Entry 8B4A (X-ray diffraction, 3.06 A resolution); this record covers chains B and D of the 4 polymer chains in the assembly.

== Chain B ==
Protein: 2-aminobenzoylacetyl-CoA thioesterase
From: Pseudomonas aeruginosa PAO1
Notes: EC 3.1.2.32
UniProtKB: P20581 (PQSE_PSEAE); residue numbers follow UniProt; this construct covers 1-301
Amino-acid sequence (318 residues; numbered -16 to 301; the number before each row is that of its first residue; numbers below 1 keep their minus sign (Met-16 is residue -16)):
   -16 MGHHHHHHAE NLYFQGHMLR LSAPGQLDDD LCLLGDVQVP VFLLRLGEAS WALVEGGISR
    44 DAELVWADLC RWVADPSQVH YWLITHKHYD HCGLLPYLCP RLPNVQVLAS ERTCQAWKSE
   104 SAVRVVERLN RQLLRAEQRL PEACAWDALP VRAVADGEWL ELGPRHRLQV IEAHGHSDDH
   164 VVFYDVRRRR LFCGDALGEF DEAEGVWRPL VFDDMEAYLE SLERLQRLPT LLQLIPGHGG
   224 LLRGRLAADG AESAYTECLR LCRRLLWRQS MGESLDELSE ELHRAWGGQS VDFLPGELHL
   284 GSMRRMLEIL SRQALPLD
Not modelled in the structure: -16 to 0
Sequence notes: initiating methionine (-16); expression tag (-15 to 0)
Metal / ion sites: Fe ion site 1: His69, His71, His159, Asp178; Fe ion site 2: Asp73, His74, Asp178, His221
UniProt features mapped onto this chain:
  - binding site (Fe cation): His69, His71, Asp73, His74, His159, Asp178, His221
  - mutagenesis: Glu182 (E182A: Strong decrease in kcat with S-(4-nitrobenzoyl)mercaptoethane as substrate)
Reported in the primary citation:
  - mutagenesis - E187R: decreased signaling in response to pyocyanin
  - mutagenesis - R148A: unchanged binding to Regulatory protein RhlR (chain D)
  - mutagenesis - E187R (13.8 +/- 3.9 uM): decreased binding to Regulatory protein RhlR (chain D)
  - mutagenesis - R150A, R170A, R172A: decreased signaling

== Chain D ==
Protein: Regulatory protein RhlR
From: Pseudomonas aeruginosa PAO1
UniProtKB: P54292 (RHLR_PSEAE); residues 1-241 here = UniProt positions 1-241
Amino-acid sequence (241 residues; each row starts with the number of its first residue):
     1 MRNDGGFLLW WDGLRSEMQP IHDSQGVFAV LEKEVRRLGF DYYAYGVRHT IPFTRPKTEV
    61 HGTYPKAWLE RYQMQNYGAV DPAILNGLRS SEMVVWSDSL FDQSRMLWNE ARDWGLCVGA
   121 TLPIRAPNNL LSVLSVARDQ QNISSFEREE IRLRLRCMIE LLTQKLTDLE HPMLMSNPVC
   181 LSHREREILQ WTADGKSSGE IAIILSISES TVNFHHKNIQ KKFDAPNKTL AAAYAAALGL
   241 I
Not modelled in the structure: 1-2
Residues lining bound ligands: N-butyryl-L-homoserine lactone (HL4; N-[(3S)-2-oxotetrahydrofuran-3-yl]butanamide): Ala44, Gly46, Tyr64, Trp68, Tyr72, Asp81, Ala83, Ile84, Trp96, Phe101, Leu107, Trp108, Ala111, Leu116, Thr121, Val133, Ser135
UniProt features mapped onto this chain:
  - DNA-binding region: Ser198 to Lys217 (H-T-H motif)
Reported in the primary citation:
  - binding site for N-butyryl-L-homoserine lactone: Tyr64, Trp68, Asp81, Ser135
  - mutagenesis - D41A, E147A, E150A: decreased signaling
  - mutagenesis - Q140A/Q141A: unchanged binding to 2-aminobenzoylacetyl-CoA thioesterase (chain B)

== Interface between chain B and chain D ==
Contacting residue pairs (29; chain B residue first):
  Trp142(B) with Arg36(D); Arg37(D)
  Glu144(B) with Arg36(D), salt bridge
  Arg148(B) with Gln141(D)
  Arg150(B) with Arg36(D); Asp41(D), salt bridge
  Gln152(B) with Arg37(D), hydrogen bond
  Tyr167(B) with Arg37(D)
  Val169(B) with Arg36(D); Arg37(D); Leu38(D); Gly39(D)
  Arg170(B) with Asp41(D), salt bridge; Gln141(D), hydrogen bond (backbone-side chain)
  Arg172(B) with Leu38(D); Phe146(D); Glu147(D), salt bridge; Glu150(D), salt bridge
  Gln209(B) with Gly6(D); Leu9(D)
  Arg210(B) with Leu9(D), hydrogen bond (side chain-backbone); Trp10(D); Arg154(D), hydrogen bond (backbone-side chain)
  Leu211(B) with Arg154(D), hydrogen bond (backbone-side chain)
  Pro212(B) with Arg37(D); Glu150(D)
  Thr213(B) with Phe146(D); Glu150(D), hydrogen bond
  Leu215(B) with Phe146(D), hydrophobic
Other interface residues (no listed pair), chain B (17 interface residues in all): Glu206, Glu235
Other interface residues (no listed pair), chain D (16 interface residues in all): Gly13, Lys33, Gln140
The authors on this interface:
  - interface residues, chain B: Arg148(B)
  - hot spots on chain B (mutagenesis) - R150A, R170A, R172A: decreased binding to Regulatory protein RhlR (chain D)
  - hot spots on chain B (mutagenesis) - R150A, R170A, R172A: decreased signaling
  - interface residues, chain D: Gln140(D)
  - hot spots on chain D (mutagenesis) - D41A, E147A, E150A: decreased binding to 2-aminobenzoylacetyl-CoA thioesterase (chain B)
  - hot spots on chain D (mutagenesis) - D41A, E147A, E150A: decreased signaling

== Overview ==
17 residues of chain B face 16 of chain D across their interface, with 6 hydrogen bonds and 5 salt bridges.
Polar contacts include Glu144(B)-Arg36(D), Arg150(B)-Asp41(D) and Arg170(B)-Asp41(D). From the paper: a
binding site for N-butyryl-L-homoserine lactone at Tyr64(D), Trp68(D) and Asp81(D) among others; E187R, R150A
and R170A of chain B, among others, reduce binding to Regulatory protein RhlR (chain D); 9 substitutions were
tested in all.
Here chain B is 2-aminobenzoylacetyl-CoA thioesterase and chain D is Regulatory protein RhlR, both from
Pseudomonas aeruginosa PAO1. Entry 8B4A (Nativ complex of PqsE and RhlR with autoinducer C4-HSL) was
determined by X-ray diffraction, deposited together with 7R3J.
